Entry 8E14 (electron microscopy, 3.36 A resolution); this record covers chains A and I of the 14 polymer chains in the assembly.

== Chain A ==
Protein: integrase
From: Rous sarcoma virus - Prague C
Notes: EC 3.4.23.-, 2.7.7.49, 2.7.7.7, 3.1.26.4, 2.7.7.-, 3.1.-.-
Reference sequence: P03354 (POL_RSVP); residues 1-278 here correspond to UniProt positions 1281-1558 (UniProt number = residue number + 1280)
Chain sequence (278 residues; each row starts with the number of its first residue):
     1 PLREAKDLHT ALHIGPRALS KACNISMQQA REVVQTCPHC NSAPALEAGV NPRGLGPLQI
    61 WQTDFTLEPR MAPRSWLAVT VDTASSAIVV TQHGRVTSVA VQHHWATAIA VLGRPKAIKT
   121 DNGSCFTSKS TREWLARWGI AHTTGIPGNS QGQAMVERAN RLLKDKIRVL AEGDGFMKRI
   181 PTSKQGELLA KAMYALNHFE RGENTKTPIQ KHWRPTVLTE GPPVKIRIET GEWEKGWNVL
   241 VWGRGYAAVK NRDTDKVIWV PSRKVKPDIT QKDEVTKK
Disordered / not traced: 270-278
Construct notes: variant Lys166 (Arg1446 in P03354)
UniProt features mapped onto this chain:
  - DNA-binding region: Pro222 to Thr270 (Integrase-type)
  - region: Asp268 to Lys278 (Involved in homooctamerization)
  - binding site (Zn(2+)): His9, His13, Cys37, Cys40
  - binding site (Mg(2+)): Asp64, Asp121, Glu157
From the paper describing this entry:
  - binding site for the 22-nt DNA strand: Val50, Pro52
  - binding site for the 22-nt DNA strand: Arg244, Tyr246, Trp259
  - catalytic residues: Asp64, Asp121, Glu157
  - mutagenesis - R244E: abolished catalytic activity (3'-processing)
  - mutagenesis - R244E: abolished catalytic activity on concerted integration
  - mutagenesis - S124A: unchanged catalytic activity on concerted integration
  - mutagenesis - S124A: unchanged catalytic activity (3'-processing)
  - mutagenesis - R244A, Y246A: decreased binding to STC
  - mutagenesis - S124A: unchanged binding to STC
  - mutagenesis - S124D: abolished binding to STC

== Chain I ==
Molecule: 42-nt DNA strand
Sequence (42 nucleotides; row label = number of the first residue in the row):
     1 GAGTATTGCA TAAGACAACA GTGCACGAAA GAAGAAGACA CT

== Chain A / chain I interface ==
Pairs across the interface - 9 pairs, chain A then chain I:
  Gln28(A) with DC9(I), phosphate contact
  Arg95(A) with DA29(I), salt bridge to the phosphate
  Val96(A) with DA29(I), sugar contact
  Thr97(A) with DA30(I), hydrogen bond to the phosphate
  Ser98(A) with DA30(I), hydrogen bond to the phosphate
  Ser124(A) with DA29(I), base contact
  Ser128(A) with DA30(I), phosphate contact; DG31(I), hydrogen bond to the phosphate
  Lys129(A) with DG31(I), hydrogen bond to the phosphate
Also at the interface, not in a pair above, chain I (5 interface residues in all): DA32

== Overview ==
Chain A and chain I form an interface of 8 and 5 residues respectively, with 4 hydrogen bonds and 1 salt
bridge. Polar pairs include Thr97(A)-DA30(I), Ser98(A)-DA30(I) and Ser128(A)-DG31(I). The paper reports
catalytic residues Asp64(A), Asp121(A) and Glu157(A); R244A and Y246A of chain A reduce binding to STC; 5
substitutions were tested in all.
Chain A is integrase (Rous sarcoma virus - Prague C) and chain I is a 42-nt DNA strand; the structure, Cryo-EM
structure of Rous sarcoma virus strand transfer complex, was determined by electron microscopy.
